5FQD - chains B and C of the 3 polymer chains in the assembly; structure by X-ray diffraction, 2.45 A resolution.

Chain B:
Name: Protein cereblon
Organism: Homo sapiens
UniProt: Q96SW2 (CRBN_HUMAN); numbering as in UniProt (aligned over 41-442)
Sequence (426 residues; numbered 17 to 442; the number before each row is that of its first residue):
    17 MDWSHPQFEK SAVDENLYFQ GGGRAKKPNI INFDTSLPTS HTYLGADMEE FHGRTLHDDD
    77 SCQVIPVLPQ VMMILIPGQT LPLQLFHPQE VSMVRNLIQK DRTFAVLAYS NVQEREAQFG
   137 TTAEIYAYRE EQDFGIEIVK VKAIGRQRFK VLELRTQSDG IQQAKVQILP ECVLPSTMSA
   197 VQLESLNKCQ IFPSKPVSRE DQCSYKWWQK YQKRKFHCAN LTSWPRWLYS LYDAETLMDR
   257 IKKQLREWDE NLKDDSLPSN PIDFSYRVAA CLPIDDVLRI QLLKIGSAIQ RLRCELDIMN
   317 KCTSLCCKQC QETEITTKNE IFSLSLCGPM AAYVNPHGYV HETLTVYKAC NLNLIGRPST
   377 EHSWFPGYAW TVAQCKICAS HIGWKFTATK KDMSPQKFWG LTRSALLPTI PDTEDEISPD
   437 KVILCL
Not modelled in the structure: 17-46, 210-218, 437-442
Construct notes: expression tag (17-40)
Metal / ion sites: Zn2+: Cys323, Cys326, Cys391, Cys394
Ligand contacts: S-Lenalidomide (LVY): Val350, Asn351, Pro352, His353, Glu377, His378, Ser379, Trp380, Trp386, Trp400, Phe402
Swiss-Prot annotation at these positions:
  - binding site (Zn(2+)): Cys323, Cys326, Cys391, Cys394
  - binding site ((S)-thalidomide): His378, Trp380, Trp386
  - natural variant: Cys391 (C391R: In MRT2)
  - mutagenesis: Tyr384 (Y384A: Abolishes thalidomide-binding without affecting DCX protein ligase complex activity; when associated with A-386), Trp386 (W386A: Abolishes thalidomide-binding without affecting DCX protein ligase complex activity; when associated with A-384 ...), Arg419 to Leu442 (Fails to rescue increased BK channel activity and decreased probability of neurotransmission in a mouse hippocampal neuron model)

Chain C:
Name: Casein kinase I isoform alpha
Organism: Homo sapiens
UniProt: P48729 (KC1A_HUMAN); residues 1-337 here = UniProt positions 1-337
Sequence (341 residues; each row starts with the number of its first residue; numbers below 1 keep their minus sign (Gly-3 is residue -3)):
    -3 GGGRMASSSG SKAEFIVGGK YKLVRKIGSG SFGDIYLAIN ITNGEEVAVK LESQKARHPQ
    57 LLYESKLYKI LQGGVGIPHI RWYGQEKDYN VLVMDLLGPS LEDLFNFCSR RFTMKTVLML
   117 ADQMISRIEY VHTKNFIHRD IKPDNFLMGI GRHCNKLFLI DFGLAKKYRD NRTRQHIPYR
   177 EDKNLTGTAR YASINAHLGI EQSRRDDMES LGYVLMYFNR TSLPWQGLKA ATKKQKYEKI
   237 SEKKMSTPVE VLCKGFPAEF AMYLNYCRGL RFEEAPDYMY LRQLFRILFR TLNHQYDYTF
   297 DWTMLKQKAA QQAASSSGQG QQAQTPTGKQ TDKTKSNMKG F
Not modelled in the structure: -3 to 9, 304-337
Construct notes: expression tag (-3 to 0)
Ligand contacts: S-Lenalidomide (LVY): Ile35, Asn36, Ile37, Thr38, Asn39, Gly40

Chain B / chain C interface:
Residue-residue contacts (23; chain B residue first):
  Asn351(B) with Ile37(C), hydrogen bond (side chain-backbone); Thr38(C), hydrogen bond (side chain-backbone); Asn39(C)
  His353(B) with Ile37(C)
  Tyr355(B) with Ile37(C); Thr38(C)
  His357(B) with Thr38(C), hydrogen bond (side chain-backbone)
  Asn369(B) with Arg148(C), hydrogen bond
  Leu370(B) with Arg148(C), hydrogen bond (backbone-side chain)
  Ile371(B) with Glu41(C); Arg148(C)
  Gly372(B) with Ile146(C); Gly147(C)
  Arg373(B) with Ile146(C); Gly147(C); Cys150(C)
  Trp386(B) with Gly40(C)
  Val388(B) with Asn39(C); Gly40(C); Glu41(C)
  Gln390(B) with Glu41(C), hydrogen bond
  His397(B) with Asn39(C)
  Trp400(B) with Asn39(C), hydrogen bond (side chain-backbone)
Other interface residues (no listed pair), chain C (12 interface residues in all): Lys18, Arg77, Gly145

Summary:
14 residues of chain B and 12 residues of chain C are in contact; the contacts include 7 hydrogen bonds. Polar
pairs include Asn351(B)-Ile37(C), Asn351(B)-Thr38(C) and His357(B)-Thr38(C). S-Lenalidomide is bound between
chain B and chain C.
Here chain B is Protein cereblon and chain C is Casein kinase I isoform alpha, both from Homo sapiens. Entry
5FQD (Structural basis of Lenalidomide induced CK1a degradation by the crl4crbn ubiquitin ligase) was
determined by X-ray diffraction.
